6M4O - chains S and T of the 5 polymer chains in the assembly; structure by electron microscopy, 3.40 A resolution.

[Chain S]
Molecule: Serine palmitoyltransferase 1
From: Homo sapiens
Notes: EC 2.3.1.50
Reference sequence: O15269 (SPTC1_HUMAN); residues 1-473 here = UniProt positions 1-473
Amino-acid sequence (473 residues; numbered 1 to 473; the number before each row is that of its first residue):
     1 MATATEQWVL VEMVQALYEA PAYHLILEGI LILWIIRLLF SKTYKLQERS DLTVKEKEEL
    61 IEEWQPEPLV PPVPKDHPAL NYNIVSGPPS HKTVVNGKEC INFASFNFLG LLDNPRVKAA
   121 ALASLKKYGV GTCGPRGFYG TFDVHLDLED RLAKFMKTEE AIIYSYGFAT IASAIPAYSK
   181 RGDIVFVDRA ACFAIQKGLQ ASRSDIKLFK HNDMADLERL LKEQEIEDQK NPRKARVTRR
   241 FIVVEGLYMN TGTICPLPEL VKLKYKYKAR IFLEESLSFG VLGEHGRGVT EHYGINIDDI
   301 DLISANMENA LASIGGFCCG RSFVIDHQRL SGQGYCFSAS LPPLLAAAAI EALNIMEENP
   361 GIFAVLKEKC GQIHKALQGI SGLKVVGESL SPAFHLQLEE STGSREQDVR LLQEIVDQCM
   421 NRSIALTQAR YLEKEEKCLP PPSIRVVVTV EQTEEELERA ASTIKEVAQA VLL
Disordered / not traced: 1-52, 473
Residues lining bound ligands: pyridoxal phosphate (PLP): Phe337, Ser338, Ala339
Swiss-Prot annotation at these positions:
  - modified residue: Tyr164 (Phosphotyrosine)
  - natural variant: Ala20 (A20S: In ALS27), Tyr23 (Y23F: In ALS27), Leu38 (L38R: In ALS27; uncertain significance), Leu39 (deletion: In ALS27), Phe40 to Ser41 (deletion: In ALS27), Cys133 (C133W: In HSAN1A; C133Y: In HSAN1A), Val144 (V144D: In HSAN1A), Arg239 (R239W: In a breast cancer sample), Ala310 (A310G: Found in a patient with HSAN1A; uncertain significance), Ser331 (S331F: In HSAN1A; S331Y: In ALS27 and HSAN1A), Ala352 (A352V: In HSAN1A), Gly387 (G387A: Does not affect catalytic activity towards serine)
  - mutagenesis: Phe138 (F138A: Decreased catalytic activity with L-serine and palmitoyl-CoA as substrates), Tyr164 (Y164F: Increased serine palmitoyltransferase activity and sphingolipid content), Phe337 (F337A: Strongly decreased catalytic activity with L-serine and palmitoyl-CoA as substrates), Ser338 (S338A: Decreased catalytic activity with L-serine and palmitoyl-CoA as substrates)

[Chain T]
Molecule: Serine palmitoyltransferase 2
From: Homo sapiens
Notes: EC 2.3.1.50
Reference sequence: O15270 (SPTC2_HUMAN); numbering as in UniProt (aligned over 1-562)
Amino-acid sequence (562 residues; numbered 1 to 562; the number before each row is that of its first residue):
     1 MRPEPGGCCC RRTVRANGCV ANGEVRNGYV RSSAAAAAAA AAGQIHHVTQ NGGLYKRPFN
    61 EAFEETPMLV AVLTYVGYGV LTLFGYLRDF LRYWRIEKCH HATEREEQKD FVSLYQDFEN
   121 FYTRNLYMRI RDNWNRPICS VPGARVDIME RQSHDYNWSF KYTGNIIKGV INMGSYNYLG
   181 FARNTGSCQE AAAKVLEEYG AGVCSTRQEI GNLDKHEELE ELVARFLGVE AAMAYGMGFA
   241 TNSMNIPALV GKGCLILSDE LNHASLVLGA RLSGATIRIF KHNNMQSLEK LLKDAIVYGQ
   301 PRTRRPWKKI LILVEGIYSM EGSIVRLPEV IALKKKYKAY LYLDEAHSIG ALGPTGRGVV
   361 EYFGLDPEDV DVMMGTFTKS FGASGGYIGG KKELIDYLRT HSHSAVYATS LSPPVVEQII
   421 TSMKCIMGQD GTSLGKECVQ QLAENTRYFR RRLKEMGFII YGNEDSPVVP LMLYMPAKIG
   481 AFGREMLKRN IGVVVVGFPA TPIIESRARF CLSAAHTKEI LDTALKEIDE VGDLLQLKYS
   541 RHRLVPLLDR PFDETTYEET ED
Disordered / not traced: 1-44, 96-98, 429-432, 543-562
Covalent attachments: pyridoxal phosphate (PLP) linked to Lys379
Residues lining bound ligands: pyridoxal phosphate (PLP): Met237, Gly238, Phe239, Asn242, His263, Ser265, Glu315, Asp344, Ala346, His347, Thr376, Thr378, Gly385
Swiss-Prot annotation at these positions:
  - modified residue: Lys379 (N6-(pyridoxal phosphate)lysine)
  - natural variant: Ala182 (A182P: In HSAN1C), Arg183 (R183W: In HSAN1C), Val359 (V359M: In HSAN1C loss of normal activity as measured by reduced formation of sphinganine), Gly382 (G382V: In HSAN1C), Ile504 (I504F: In HSAN1C loss of normal activity as measured by reduced formation of sphinganine)
  - mutagenesis: Tyr122 (Y122A: Decreased catalytic activity with L-serine and palmitoyl-CoA as substrates. Does not affect the negative regulation by OMRDL3 and ceramides), Leu126 (L126W: Some decrease in catalytic activity with L-serine and palmitoyl-CoA as substrates), Ile130 (I130W: Loss of catalytic activity with L-serine and palmitoyl-CoA as substrates), Trp134 (W134A: Loss of catalytic activity with L-serine and palmitoyl-CoA as substrates), Tyr176 (Y176A: Loss of catalytic activity with L-serine and palmitoyl-CoA as substrates), Ser258 (S258R: Loss of catalytic activity with L-serine and palmitoyl-CoA as substrates), Arg302 (R302A: Reduces the dimerization propensity with SPTLC1; reduces the dimerization propensity with SPTLC1; when associated with A-305. Does not impair enzymatic activity ...), Arg304 (R304A: Reduces the dimerization propensity with SPTLC1; when associated with A-302 and A-304. Does not impair enzymatic activity; when associated with A-302 and A-304), Arg305 (R305A: Reduces the dimerization propensity with SPTLC1; when associated with A-302 and A-304. Does not impair enzymatic activity; when associated with A-302 and A-304), Met320 (M320Q: Decreased catalytic activity with L-serine and palmitoyl-CoA as substrates), Thr378 (T378A: Decreased catalytic activity with L-serine and palmitoyl-CoA as substrates), Lys379 (K379A: Loss of catalytic activity with L-serine and palmitoyl-CoA as substrates), 3 further mutagenesis entries in UniProt

[Interface between chain S and chain T]
Residue-residue contacts - 163 pairs, chain S then chain T:
  Ile61(S) with Ile296(T)
  Glu62(S) with Ile296(T); Val297(T); Tyr337(T); Lys338(T), hydrogen bond (backbone-side chain)
  Trp64(S) with Pro306(T); Trp307(T); Lys338(T)
  Pro66(S) with Lys308(T); Lys338(T)
  Glu67(S) with Lys308(T), hydrogen bond (backbone-backbone); Lys309(T); Tyr340(T), hydrogen bond (backbone-side chain)
  Pro68(S) with Lys309(T), hydrogen bond (backbone-side chain); Tyr340(T)
  Leu69(S) with Leu249(T), hydrophobic; Lys309(T), hydrogen bond (backbone-side chain); Tyr340(T), hydrogen bond (backbone-side chain); Leu394(T), hydrophobic
  Val70(S) with Glu393(T); Tyr397(T), hydrophobic
  Pro71(S) with Tyr397(T)
  Val73(S) with Tyr397(T), hydrophobic
  Leu80(S) with Gln208(T); Thr400(T)
  Tyr82(S) with Arg207(T); Gln208(T); Asn212(T); Arg399(T), hydrogen bond (side chain-backbone); Ala405(T)
  Asn83(S) with Ile210(T); Asn212(T)
  Ile84(S) with Asn212(T)
  Val85(S) with Ile210(T); Asn212(T), hydrogen bond (backbone-backbone); Leu213(T); Asp214(T), hydrogen bond (backbone-backbone)
  Gly87(S) with Tyr199(T); Leu213(T); Asp214(T)
  Pro88(S) with Glu198(T); Tyr199(T)
  Pro89(S) with Leu213(T)
  Ala104(S) with Ile210(T), hydrophobic
  Ser105(S) with Cys204(T)
  Phe106(S) with Cys204(T), hydrogen bond (backbone-backbone)
  Asn107(S) with Cys204(T)
  Leu112(S) with Gly200(T); Ala201(T); Gly202(T)
  Lys118(S) with Leu196(T); Glu197(T); Glu198(T), hydrogen bond (side chain-backbone)
  Ala121(S) with Leu196(T)
  Leu122(S) with Ala193(T), hydrophobic; Leu196(T)
  Leu125(S) with Gln189(T)
  Lys127(S) with Val141(T)
  Tyr128(S) with Cys139(T); Val141(T)
  Val130(S) with Val415(T), hydrophobic; Gln418(T)
  Gly131(S) with Gly382(T)
  Cys133(S) with Ser175(T); Tyr176(T), hydrogen bond (side chain-backbone); Ala182(T), hydrophobic
  Gly134(S) with Tyr176(T)
  Pro135(S) with Tyr176(T)
  Gly137(S) with Trp134(T); Asn135(T)
  Phe138(S) with Trp134(T), hydrophobic; Val494(T), hydrophobic; Arg509(T)
  Tyr139(S) with Arg136(T), hydrogen bond; Ile148(T), hydrophobic; Ser175(T); Gly492(T); Val493(T), hydrogen bond (side chain-backbone); Val494(T), hydrophobic
  Thr141(S) with Pro137(T); Ile138(T), hydrogen bond (backbone-backbone)
  Phe142(S) with Ile138(T); Pro142(T)
  Asp143(S) with Ile138(T); Cys139(T); Met149(T)
  Leu146(S) with Tyr162(T)
  Tyr166(S) with Gly236(T); Met237(T), hydrophobic; Ala240(T), hydrophobic; Met244(T), hydrophobic; Ala408(T); Thr409(T), hydrogen bond (side chain-backbone)
  Phe168(S) with Met244(T), hydrophobic; Tyr407(T), hydrophobic; Ala408(T), hydrophobic
  Ala169(S) with Met237(T), hydrophobic
  Tyr178(S) with Tyr115(T)
  Lys180(S) with Glu119(T)
  Phe193(S) with His403(T); Tyr407(T), hydrophobic
  Gln200(S) with Leu272(T), hydrogen bond (side chain-backbone)
  Ala201(S) with Leu272(T), hydrophobic
  Arg203(S) with Arg271(T), hydrogen bond (side chain-backbone)
  Arg236(S) with Val112(T)
  Val237(S) with Gln116(T)
  Arg239(S) with Val112(T); Ser113(T), hydrogen bond (side chain-backbone); Leu114(T), hydrogen bond (side chain-backbone); Gln116(T)
  Phe241(S) with Leu114(T), hydrophobic
  Tyr265(S) with Arg105(T); Gln108(T); Phe111(T), hydrophobic
  Lys268(S) with Phe111(T)
  Arg270(S) with Val112(T), hydrogen bond (side chain-backbone); Leu114(T)
  Asp298(S) with Arg105(T)
  Asp301(S) with Lys109(T), salt bridge
  Glu308(S) with Cys204(T); Thr409(T), hydrogen bond
  Ala312(S) with Ala201(T); Cys204(T), hydrophobic
  Ser313(S) with Ala201(T)
  Arg321(S) with Thr103(T), hydrogen bond (side chain-backbone); Glu104(T); Arg105(T)
  Phe323(S) with Ala102(T), hydrophobic; Glu104(T); Leu114(T), hydrophobic; Tyr115(T), hydrogen bond (backbone-side chain)
  Val324(S) with Leu114(T), hydrophobic; Tyr115(T)
  His327(S) with Tyr115(T)
  Leu330(S) with Thr123(T); Tyr127(T)
  Gln333(S) with Phe239(T); Ala264(T)
  Gly334(S) with Phe239(T)
  Phe337(S) with His263(T), hydrogen bond (backbone-side chain); Ala264(T), hydrophobic
  Ser338(S) with Met237(T); Phe239(T)
  Ala339(S) with Thr378(T)
  Pro342(S) with Ser384(T)
  Leu344(S) with Pro414(T), hydrophobic
  Leu345(S) with Ala201(T); Ser412(T)
  Ala348(S) with Ala201(T), hydrophobic
  Leu426(S) with Ile210(T)
  Thr427(S) with Glu209(T), hydrogen bond
  Ala429(S) with Glu209(T)
  Arg430(S) with Gln208(T), hydrogen bond (side chain-backbone); Glu209(T), hydrogen bond (backbone-side chain); Val406(T)
  Tyr431(S) with Val406(T), hydrophobic; Tyr407(T)
  Leu432(S) with Thr400(T); His403(T); Tyr407(T)
  Glu435(S) with His403(T)
  Glu436(S) with Tyr407(T), hydrogen bond
  Arg445(S) with Glu209(T), salt bridge
Interface residues without a listed pair, chain S (106 interface residues in all): Glu58, Ser86, Val95, Asp113, Lys126, Gly129, Arg136, Ser165, Ser173, Lys197, Thr238, Arg240, Met249, Lys264, Ala269, Asp299, Ile314, Asp326, Ser340, Gln428, Lys434
Interface residues without a listed pair, chain T (105 interface residues in all): Asn120, Ser140, Gly174, Asn177, Asn184, Ala192, Ser205, Glu217, Met233, Leu268, Ile310, Met320, Ala383, His401, Ser402, Ser404, Ser410, Val496

[Summary]
106 residues of chain S and 105 residues of chain T are in contact; the contacts include 29 hydrogen bonds and
2 salt bridges. Among the polar pairs are Asp301(S)-Lys109(T), Arg445(S)-Glu209(T) and Glu62(S)-Lys338(T).
Chain S binds pyridoxal phosphate. Covalently linked pyridoxal phosphate: at Lys379(T).
Here chain S is Serine palmitoyltransferase 1 and chain T is Serine palmitoyltransferase 2, both from Homo
sapiens. Entry 6M4O (Cryo-EM structure of the monomeric SPT-ORMDL3 complex) was determined by electron
microscopy together with 6M4N, 7CQI and 7CQK from the same study.
